PDB entry 7XG0 | electron microscopy, 2.60 A resolution | chains H and I of the 11 polymer chains in the assembly

# Chain H
Protein: Csf5
Source organism: Pseudomonas aeruginosa
Amino-acid sequence (268 residues; numbered 1 to 268; the number before each row is that of its first residue):
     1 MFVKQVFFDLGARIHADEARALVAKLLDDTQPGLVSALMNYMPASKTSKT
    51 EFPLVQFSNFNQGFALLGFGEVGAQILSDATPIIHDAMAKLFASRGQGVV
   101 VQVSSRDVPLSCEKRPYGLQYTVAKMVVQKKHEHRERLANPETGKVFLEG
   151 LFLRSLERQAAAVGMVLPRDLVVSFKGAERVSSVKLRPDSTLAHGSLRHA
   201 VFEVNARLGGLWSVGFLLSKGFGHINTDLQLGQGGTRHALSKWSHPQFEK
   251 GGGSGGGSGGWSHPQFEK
Not modelled in the structure: 235-268

# Chain I
Molecule: crRNA
Source organism: Pseudomonas aeruginosa
Sequence (61 nucleotides; numbered 1 to 61; the number before each row is that of its first residue):
     1 GUGAACGGUGGAGCAACACCUGAAGGAAGGCUUGAUGAGCGUGUUCCCCG
    51 CAUACGCGGGX
Modified / non-standard residues: 23G (guanosine-5'-phosphate-2',3'-cyclic phosphate) at position 61

# How chain H and chain I interact
Residue-residue contacts (59; chain H residue first):
  Phe7(H) - G37(I)  phosphate contact
  Arg13(H) - C40(I)  base contact
  His15(H) - G41(I)  stacking on the base
  Asp17(H) - G41(I)  base contact
  Glu18(H) - G41(I)  base contact
  Ser48(H) - G60(I)  hydrogen bond to the sugar
  Lys49(H) - G60(I)  hydrogen bond to the sugar
  Thr50(H) - C49(I)  base contact
  Thr50(H) - G59(I)  hydrogen bond to the sugar
  Thr50(H) - G60(I)  sugar contact
  Phe60(H) - U36(I)  phosphate contact
  Phe60(H) - G37(I)  phosphate contact
  Asn61(H) - G39(I)  hydrogen bond to the base
  Asn61(H) - C40(I)  hydrogen bond to the base
  Arg106(H) - U36(I)  hydrogen bond to the sugar
  Arg106(H) - G37(I)  salt bridge to the phosphate
  Lys125(H) - G41(I)  hydrogen bond to the base
  Lys125(H) - U42(I)  base contact
  Lys130(H) - U45(I)  base contact
  Lys130(H) - G60(I)  salt bridge to the phosphate
  Lys130(H) - 23G_61(I)  base contact
  Lys131(H) - U45(I)  base contact
  Lys131(H) - G59(I)  hydrogen bond to the base
  His132(H) - U45(I)  hydrogen bond to the base
  Glu133(H) - C57(I)  phosphate contact
  Arg135(H) - U44(I)  hydrogen bond to the base
  Arg137(H) - G58(I)  salt bridge to the phosphate
  Arg158(H) - G58(I)  phosphate contact
  Arg158(H) - G59(I)  salt bridge to the phosphate
  Arg180(H) - G41(I)  salt bridge to the phosphate
  Ser183(H) - U42(I)  base contact
  Ser183(H) - G43(I)  hydrogen bond to the sugar
  Val184(H) - U42(I)  sugar contact
  Lys185(H) - U42(I)  hydrogen bond to the phosphate
  Lys185(H) - G43(I)  salt bridge to the phosphate
  Leu186(H) - 23G_61(I)  base contact
  Thr191(H) - U44(I)  sugar contact
  Leu192(H) - U45(I)  sugar contact
  Leu192(H) - C46(I)  base contact
  Ala193(H) - U44(I)  base contact
  His194(H) - U44(I)  base contact
  His194(H) - C46(I)  hydrogen bond to the base
  His194(H) - 23G_61(I)  base contact
  Gly195(H) - U44(I)  hydrogen bond to the base
  Arg198(H) - C40(I)  sugar contact
  Arg198(H) - G41(I)  salt bridge to the phosphate
  His199(H) - G39(I)  phosphate contact
  His199(H) - C40(I)  phosphate contact
  Phe216(H) - G59(I)  phosphate contact
  Phe216(H) - G60(I)  phosphate contact
  Leu217(H) - 23G_61(I)  phosphate contact
  Leu218(H) - 23G_61(I)  phosphate contact
  Ser219(H) - 23G_61(I)  hydrogen bond to the phosphate
  Lys220(H) - 23G_61(I)  base contact
  Phe222(H) - U42(I)  base contact
  Asn226(H) - G37(I)  hydrogen bond to the sugar
  Leu229(H) - G37(I)  sugar contact
  Leu229(H) - A38(I)  sugar contact
  Gly234(H) - A38(I)  hydrogen bond to the base
Also at the interface, not in a pair above, chain H (49 interface residues in all): Arg20, Glu51, Asn59, Leu151, Arg154, Ser182, Ile225, Asp228, Gln233

# In short
49 residues of chain H and 17 residues of chain I are in contact; the contacts include 17 hydrogen bonds, 7
salt bridges and 1 aromatic stacking contact. Polar pairs include Asn61(H)-G39(I), Asn61(H)-C40(I) and
Lys125(H)-G41(I).
Chain H is Csf5 and chain I is crRNA, both from Pseudomonas aeruginosa; the structure, CryoEM structure of
type IV-A Csf-crRNA-dsDNA ternary complex, was determined by electron microscopy, deposited together with
7XF1, 7XFZ, 7XG1, 7XG2, 7XG3 and 7XG4.
